Entry 6AQB (X-ray diffraction, 1.50 A resolution); this record covers chain A.

== Chain A ==
Name: Chimera protein of MLK3-SH3 and MIP (E.C.2.7.11.25)
Source organism: Homo sapiens
Notes: EC 2.7.11.25; fragment: SH3 domain
UniProt: Q16584 (M3K11_HUMAN); residues 41-105 here = UniProt positions 41-105
Sequence (73 residues; numbered 41 to 113; the number before each row is that of its first residue):
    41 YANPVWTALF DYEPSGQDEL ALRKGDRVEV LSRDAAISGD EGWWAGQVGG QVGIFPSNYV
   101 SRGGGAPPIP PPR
Not modelled in the structure: 41-43
From the paper describing this entry:
  - interface residues: D58, E59, D80, W83, N98, Y99
  - conformationally variable residues (side-chain flip): D80
  - mutagenesis - Y52A: abolished binding to MIP

== Summary ==
The paper reports that Y52A abolishes binding to MIP; interface residues D58, E59 and D80 among others.
Chain A is Chimera protein of MLK3-SH3 and MIP (E.C.2.7.11.25) (Homo sapiens); the structure, Structure of the
SH3 domain of MLK3 bound to peptide generated from phage display, was determined by X-ray diffraction,
deposited together with 5K26 and 5K28.
